PDB entry 6VQA | electron microscopy, 3.70 A resolution | chains A and D of the 16 polymer chains in the assembly

# Chain A
Protein: ATPase H+-transporting V1 subunit A
Organism: Rattus norvegicus
Reference sequence: D4A133 (D4A133_RAT); residue numbers follow UniProt; this construct covers 1-617
Sequence (617 residues; numbered 1 to 617; the number before each row is that of its first residue):
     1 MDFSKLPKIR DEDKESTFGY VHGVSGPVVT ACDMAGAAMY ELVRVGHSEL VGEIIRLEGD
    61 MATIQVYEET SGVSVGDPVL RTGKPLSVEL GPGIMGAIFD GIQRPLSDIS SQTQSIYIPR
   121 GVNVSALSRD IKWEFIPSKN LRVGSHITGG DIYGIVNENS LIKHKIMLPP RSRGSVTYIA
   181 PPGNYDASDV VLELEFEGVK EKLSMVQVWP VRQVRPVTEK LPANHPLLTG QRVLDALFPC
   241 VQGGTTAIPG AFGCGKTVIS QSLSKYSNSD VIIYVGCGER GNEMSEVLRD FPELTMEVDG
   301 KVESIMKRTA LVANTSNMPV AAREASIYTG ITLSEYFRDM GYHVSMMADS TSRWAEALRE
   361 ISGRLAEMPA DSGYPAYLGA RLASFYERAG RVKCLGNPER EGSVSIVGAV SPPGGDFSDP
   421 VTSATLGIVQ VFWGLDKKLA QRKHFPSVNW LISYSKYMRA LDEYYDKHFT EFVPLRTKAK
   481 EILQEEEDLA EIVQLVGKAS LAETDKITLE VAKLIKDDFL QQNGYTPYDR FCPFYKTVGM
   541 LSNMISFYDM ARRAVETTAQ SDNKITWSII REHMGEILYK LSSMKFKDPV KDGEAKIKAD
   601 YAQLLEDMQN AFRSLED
Not modelled in the structure: 1-16, 617

# Chain D
Protein: V-type proton ATPase subunit B, brain isoform
Organism: Rattus norvegicus
Reference sequence: P62815 (VATB2_RAT); numbering as in UniProt (aligned over 1-511)
Sequence (511 residues; each row starts with the number of its first residue):
     1 MALRAMRGIV NGAAPELPVP TGGPMAGARE QALAVSRNYL SQPRLTYKTV SGVNGPLVIL
    61 DHVKFPRYAE IVHLTLPDGT KRSGQVLEVS GSKAVVQVFE GTSGIDAKKT SCEFTGDILR
   121 TPVSEDMLGR VFNGSGKPID RGPVVLAEDF LDIMGQPINP QCRIYPEEMI QTGISAIDGM
   181 NSIARGQKIP IFSAAGLPHN EIAAQICRQA GLVKKSKDVV DYSEENFAIV FAAMGVNMET
   241 ARFFKSDFEE NGSMDNVCLF LNLANDPTIE RIITPRLALT TAEFLAYQCE KHVLVILTDM
   301 SSYAEALREV SAAREEVPGR RGFPGYMYTD LATIYERAGR VEGRNGSITQ IPILTMPNDD
   361 ITHPIPDLTG YITEGQIYVD RQLHNRQIYP PINVLPSLSR LMKSAIGEGM TRKDHADVSN
   421 QLYACYAIGK DVQAMKAVVG EEALTSDDLL YLEFLQKFEK NFITQGPYEN RTVYETLDIG
   481 WQLLRIFPKE MLKRIPQSTL SEFYPRDSAK H
Not modelled in the structure: 1-38, 216-224, 507-511
UniProt features mapped onto this chain:
  - binding site (ATP): Arg400

# Chain A / chain D interface
Contacting residue pairs - 92 pairs, chain A then chain D:
  His22(A) - Val89(D)
  His22(A) - Gly91(D)  hydrogen bond (backbone-backbone)
  Gly23(A) - Val89(D)
  Val24(A) - Tyr68(D)  hydrophobic
  Val24(A) - Glu88(D)
  Val24(A) - Val89(D)  hydrogen bond (backbone-backbone)
  Ser25(A) - Glu88(D)
  Ser25(A) - Arg314(D)
  Gly26(A) - Tyr68(D)
  Glu69(A) - Met154(D)
  Thr70(A) - Tyr68(D)
  Ser71(A) - Tyr68(D)
  Ser71(A) - Ala69(D)
  Gly72(A) - Arg67(D)  hydrogen bond (backbone-side chain)
  Gly72(A) - Tyr68(D)  hydrogen bond (backbone-backbone)
  Gly72(A) - Ile118(D)
  Val73(A) - Arg67(D)
  Val73(A) - Tyr68(D)  hydrogen bond (backbone-backbone)
  Ser74(A) - Pro66(D)
  Ser74(A) - Arg67(D)
  Val75(A) - Phe65(D)
  Val75(A) - Pro66(D)  hydrogen bond (backbone-backbone)
  Val75(A) - Val89(D)  hydrophobic
  Val75(A) - Gly91(D)
  Leu106(A) - Asn159(D)  hydrogen bond (backbone-side chain)
  Leu106(A) - Gln161(D)
  Ser107(A) - Gln161(D)
  Ile109(A) - Asn159(D)
  Ser110(A) - Asn159(D)
  Ser110(A) - Gln161(D)  hydrogen bond
  Ile116(A) - Ile158(D)
  Ile116(A) - Asn159(D)  hydrogen bond (backbone-backbone)
  Ile116(A) - Cys162(D)
  Ile116(A) - Tyr287(D)  hydrophobic
  Ile116(A) - Val341(D)  hydrophobic
  Ile116(A) - Arg344(D)
  Tyr117(A) - Gln156(D)
  Tyr117(A) - Pro157(D)
  Tyr117(A) - Glu283(D)  hydrogen bond
  Tyr117(A) - Tyr287(D)
  Ile118(A) - Gln156(D)
  Ile118(A) - Pro157(D)  hydrogen bond (backbone-backbone)
  Ile118(A) - Asn159(D)
  Ile118(A) - Pro160(D)
  Pro119(A) - Gln156(D)
  Arg120(A) - Asp152(D)  salt bridge
  Arg120(A) - Gly155(D)  hydrogen bond (side chain-backbone)
  Arg120(A) - Gln156(D)  hydrogen bond (backbone-side chain)
  Phe252(A) - Arg400(D)
  Gly278(A) - Tyr328(D)
  Arg280(A) - Gly370(D)  hydrogen bond (side chain-backbone)
  Arg280(A) - Tyr371(D)  hydrogen bond (side chain-backbone)
  Arg280(A) - Ile372(D)
  Arg280(A) - Thr373(D)  hydrogen bond (side chain-backbone)
  Arg280(A) - Glu374(D)
  Arg280(A) - Arg400(D)
  Gly281(A) - Arg163(D)
  Gly281(A) - Glu336(D)  hydrogen bond (backbone-side chain)
  Asn282(A) - Tyr165(D)
  Asn282(A) - Pro166(D)
  Asn282(A) - Gly186(D)  hydrogen bond (side chain-backbone)
  Asn282(A) - Gln187(D)
  Asn282(A) - Glu374(D)  hydrogen bond
  Ser285(A) - Arg163(D)  hydrogen bond (side chain-backbone)
  Ser285(A) - Ile164(D)
  Ser285(A) - Tyr165(D)  hydrogen bond (side chain-backbone)
  Glu286(A) - Tyr165(D)
  Leu288(A) - Pro160(D)
  Leu288(A) - Gln161(D)
  Arg289(A) - Tyr165(D)
  Thr315(A) - Pro160(D)
  Ser316(A) - Tyr328(D)
  Ser316(A) - Ala332(D)
  Ser316(A) - Glu336(D)  hydrogen bond
  Asn317(A) - Pro157(D)
  Asn317(A) - Ala332(D)
  Asn317(A) - Glu336(D)
  Arg323(A) - Tyr328(D)
  Arg323(A) - Thr329(D)
  Ser352(A) - Tyr371(D)
  Arg353(A) - Tyr328(D)
  Arg353(A) - Tyr371(D)  hydrogen bond (side chain-backbone)
  Glu356(A) - Tyr328(D)
  Arg359(A) - Arg320(D)
  Glu360(A) - Gly325(D)
  Glu360(A) - Tyr328(D)
  Glu360(A) - Thr329(D)
  Arg364(A) - Glu316(D)  salt bridge
  Arg364(A) - Tyr326(D)
  Ser372(A) - Arg320(D)  hydrogen bond (backbone-side chain)
  Gly373(A) - Arg320(D)
  Ser411(A) - Tyr371(D)  hydrogen bond (backbone-side chain)
Also at the interface, not in a pair above, chain A (47 interface residues in all): Glu283, Met284, Met318, Pro413
Also at the interface, not in a pair above, chain D (51 interface residues in all): Leu87, Ser90, Lys188, Thr333, Asp367, Leu368, Leu398

# Summary
Chain A and chain D form an interface of 47 and 51 residues respectively, with 25 hydrogen bonds and 2 salt
bridges. Among the polar pairs are Arg120(A)-Asp152(D), Arg364(A)-Glu316(D) and Gly72(A)-Arg67(D). UniProt
lists ATP-binding residue Arg400(D) on chain D.
Here chain A is ATPase H+-transporting V1 subunit A and chain D is V-type proton ATPase subunit B, brain
isoform, both from Rattus norvegicus. Entry 6VQA (Mammalian V-ATPase from rat brain soluble V1 region
rotational state 2 with SidK and ADP (from ...) was determined by electron microscopy together with 6VQ9,
6VQB, 6VQI, 6VQJ and 6VQK from the same study.
